PDB entry 9QR3 | X-ray diffraction, 1.34 A resolution | chains B and C of the 6 polymer chains in the assembly

Chain B:
Protein: Beta subunit of the Methyl-coenzyme M reductase from ANME-2c
Organism: Candidatus Methanogasteraceae archaeon
Notes: EC 2.8.4.1
Sequence (434 residues; numbered 1 to 434; the number before each row is that of its first residue):
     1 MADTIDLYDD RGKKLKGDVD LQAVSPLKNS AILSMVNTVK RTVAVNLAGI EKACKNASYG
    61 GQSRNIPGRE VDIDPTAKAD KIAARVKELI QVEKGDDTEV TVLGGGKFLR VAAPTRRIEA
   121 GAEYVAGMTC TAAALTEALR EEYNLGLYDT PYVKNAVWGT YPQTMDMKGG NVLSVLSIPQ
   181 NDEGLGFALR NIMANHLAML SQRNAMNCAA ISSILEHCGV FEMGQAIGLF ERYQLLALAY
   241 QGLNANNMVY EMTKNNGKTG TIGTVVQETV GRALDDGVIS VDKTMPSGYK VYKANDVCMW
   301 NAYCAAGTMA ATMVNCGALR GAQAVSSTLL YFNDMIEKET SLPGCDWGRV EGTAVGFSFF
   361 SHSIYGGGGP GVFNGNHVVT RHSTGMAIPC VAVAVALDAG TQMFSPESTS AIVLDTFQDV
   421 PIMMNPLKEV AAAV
Disordered / not traced: 1
Residues lining bound ligands:
  - 1-thioethanesulfonic acid (COM): Phe359, Ser363, Tyr365
  - factor 430 (F43): Ser363, Ile364, Tyr365
  - Coenzyme B (TP7): Phe359, Phe360, Tyr365, Gly366, Gly367, His377, Val378, Val379

Chain C:
Protein: Gamma subunit of the Methyl-coenzyme M reductase from ANME-2c
Organism: Candidatus Methanogasteraceae archaeon
Notes: EC 2.8.4.1
Sequence (265 residues; numbered 1 to 265; the number before each row is that of its first residue):
     1 MAYTPQYYPG SSHVAVNRRK HMSGDVEKLR TVSDDDLVAA LGHRAPGADY PSTHPPLAEM
    61 GEPDCPVRQM VEPTPGAAAG DRVRYSQFTD SMYSAPSIPY FRSYYAAINF RGVDPGTLSG
   121 RQIVEARERD MEAQCKAAIE SEMTCPALAG LRGCTVHGHS LRLAEDGMMF DMLQRTHIEG
   181 GNVIEDKDQV GVPIDRKVNL GKPMSDAEAK KRTTIYRTDG VKYRDEEEVL DHVHLVHHRR
   241 TMYGYRPETA AETAPGVGPV TYHTV
Disordered / not traced: 1
Residues lining bound ligands: factor 430 (F43): Leu118, Ser119, Gly120, Arg121, Cys154, Thr155, Val156, His157, Gly158, His159, Ser160

Chain B / chain C interface:
Pairs across the interface (135):
  Asp10(B) - Pro66(C)
  Arg11(B) - Asp64(C)  salt bridge
  Arg11(B) - Pro66(C)
  Arg11(B) - Gln69(C)  hydrogen bond
  Arg203(B) - Cys65(C)
  Arg203(B) - Arg68(C)
  Asn204(B) - Pro66(C)
  Ala205(B) - Cys65(C)  hydrogen bond (backbone-side chain)
  Ala205(B) - Val67(C)  hydrophobic
  Leu229(B) - Arg246(C)
  Leu229(B) - Pro247(C)
  Leu229(B) - Glu248(C)
  Phe230(B) - Tyr245(C)
  Phe230(B) - Pro247(C)
  Tyr233(B) - Pro247(C)  hydrophobic
  Tyr250(B) - Met70(C)  hydrophobic
  Thr253(B) - Met70(C)
  Thr253(B) - Val71(C)
  Lys254(B) - Met70(C)
  Gly257(B) - Met70(C)
  Gly257(B) - Val71(C)
  Gly257(B) - Glu72(C)  hydrogen bond (backbone-backbone)
  Gly257(B) - Arg111(C)  hydrogen bond (backbone-side chain)
  Lys258(B) - Glu72(C)
  Lys258(B) - Arg111(C)  hydrogen bond (backbone-side chain)
  Thr259(B) - Arg111(C)
  Gly260(B) - Arg111(C)  hydrogen bond (backbone-side chain)
  Thr261(B) - Ala107(C)
  Thr261(B) - Ile108(C)  hydrogen bond (side chain-backbone)
  Thr261(B) - Phe110(C)
  Ile262(B) - Ala107(C)  hydrogen bond (backbone-backbone)
  Gly263(B) - Ala107(C)  hydrogen bond (backbone-backbone)
  Gly263(B) - Ile108(C)
  Gln267(B) - Tyr3(C)
  Gln267(B) - Pro5(C)
  Val270(B) - Tyr3(C)
  Gly271(B) - Tyr3(C)
  Asp282(B) - Arg239(C)  salt bridge
  Lys283(B) - Val265(C)
  Met285(B) - Glu228(C)
  Met285(B) - Asp231(C)
  Met285(B) - Thr264(C)
  Met285(B) - Val265(C)  hydrophobic
  Pro286(B) - Glu228(C)
  Pro286(B) - Thr264(C)
  Ser287(B) - Gly10(C)
  Ser287(B) - Glu228(C)  hydrogen bond
  Tyr289(B) - Gln6(C)
  Tyr289(B) - Tyr8(C)
  Tyr289(B) - Pro9(C)
  Tyr289(B) - His232(C)
  Lys290(B) - Gln6(C)  hydrogen bond (backbone-side chain)
  Val291(B) - Leu235(C)  hydrophobic
  Val291(B) - Arg239(C)
  Tyr292(B) - Tyr3(C)
  Tyr292(B) - Gln6(C)
  Tyr292(B) - Arg239(C)  hydrogen bond (backbone-side chain)
  Val297(B) - Tyr243(C)
  Val297(B) - Pro247(C)
  Val297(B) - Glu248(C)
  Val297(B) - Thr249(C)
  Cys298(B) - Pro247(C)
  Met313(B) - Val67(C)  hydrophobic
  Met313(B) - Val71(C)
  Val314(B) - Val71(C)
  Asn315(B) - Gly112(C)  hydrogen bond (side chain-backbone)
  Asn315(B) - Val113(C)  hydrogen bond (side chain-backbone)
  Gly317(B) - Val71(C)
  Ala318(B) - Val71(C)
  Ala318(B) - Glu72(C)
  Ala318(B) - Pro73(C)
  Ala318(B) - Thr74(C)  hydrogen bond (backbone-backbone)
  Ala318(B) - Ala77(C)
  Ala318(B) - Arg111(C)
  Ala318(B) - Gly112(C)
  Leu319(B) - Ala77(C)
  Leu319(B) - Gly112(C)
  Leu319(B) - Arg127(C)  hydrogen bond (backbone-side chain)
  Arg320(B) - Glu62(C)  salt bridge
  Arg320(B) - Arg68(C)  hydrogen bond (side chain-backbone)
  Arg320(B) - Val71(C)  hydrogen bond (side chain-backbone)
  Arg320(B) - Pro73(C)
  Arg320(B) - Arg127(C)  hydrogen bond (backbone-side chain)
  Gln323(B) - Val83(C)
  Gln323(B) - Asp114(C)  hydrogen bond
  Gln323(B) - Glu125(C)  hydrogen bond
  Ala324(B) - Val113(C)
  Ala324(B) - Asp114(C)
  Ser327(B) - Val113(C)
  Ser327(B) - Asp114(C)  hydrogen bond
  Ser327(B) - Pro115(C)
  Tyr331(B) - Tyr100(C)
  Tyr331(B) - Ser103(C)
  Tyr331(B) - Tyr104(C)  hydrophobic
  Tyr331(B) - Pro115(C)
  Tyr331(B) - Thr117(C)  hydrogen bond
  Asp334(B) - Tyr104(C)  hydrogen bond
  Met335(B) - Tyr104(C)  hydrophobic
  Met335(B) - Ala107(C)  hydrophobic
  Met335(B) - Ile108(C)  hydrophobic
  Glu337(B) - His232(C)
  Glu337(B) - Val236(C)
  Glu337(B) - Arg240(C)  salt bridge
  Lys338(B) - Tyr7(C)
  Lys338(B) - Tyr8(C)
  Lys338(B) - Tyr104(C)  hydrogen bond
  Lys338(B) - His232(C)
  Glu339(B) - Tyr3(C)  hydrogen bond
  Glu339(B) - Pro5(C)
  Glu339(B) - Gln6(C)  hydrogen bond (backbone-side chain)
  Glu339(B) - Tyr7(C)  hydrogen bond (side chain-backbone)
  Ser341(B) - His232(C)  hydrogen bond
  Ser341(B) - Arg239(C)  hydrogen bond (backbone-side chain)
  Leu342(B) - Arg239(C)
  Pro343(B) - Arg239(C)
  Pro343(B) - Arg240(C)
  Pro343(B) - Tyr243(C)  hydrophobic
  Trp347(B) - Arg240(C)
  Trp347(B) - Tyr243(C)
  Trp347(B) - Gly244(C)
  Gly348(B) - Arg240(C)
  Glu351(B) - Arg240(C)  salt bridge
  His362(B) - Asp114(C)  salt bridge
  His362(B) - Glu125(C)  salt bridge
  Ala396(B) - Arg68(C)  hydrogen bond (backbone-side chain)
  Leu397(B) - Val67(C)  hydrophobic
  Leu397(B) - Arg68(C)  hydrogen bond (backbone-side chain)
  Asp398(B) - Arg68(C)  hydrogen bond (backbone-side chain)
  Ala399(B) - His54(C)
  Ala399(B) - Leu57(C)  hydrophobic
  Ala399(B) - Met60(C)
  Ala399(B) - Arg68(C)
  Gly400(B) - Thr53(C)
  Gly400(B) - His54(C)
  Thr401(B) - Arg127(C)
Other interface residues (no listed pair), chain B (68 interface residues in all): Met206, Asn256, Thr284, Gly288, Lys293, Ala294, Ser326
Other interface residues (no listed pair), chain C (61 interface residues in all): Thr4, Ser11, Pro63, Asn109, Gly116, Ala126

Summary:
The interface between chain B and chain C involves 68 residues on one side and 61 on the other, with 33
hydrogen bonds and 7 salt bridges. Polar contacts include Arg11(B)-Asp64(C), Asp282(B)-Arg239(C) and
Arg320(B)-Glu62(C). Factor 430 is bound between chain B and chain C.
Here chain B is Beta subunit of the Methyl-coenzyme M reductase from ANME-2c and chain C is Gamma subunit of
the Methyl-coenzyme M reductase from ANME-2c, both from Candidatus Methanogasteraceae archaeon. Entry 9QR3
(Methyl-coenzyme M reductase of an ANME-2c from a microbial enrichment) was determined by X-ray diffraction,
deposited together with 9QQT, 9QM5 and 9QR1.
